PDB entry 6Y0V | X-ray diffraction, 1.98 A resolution | chains A and B of the 7 polymer chains in the assembly

== Chain A (and B) ==
Name: Fucose-binding lectin
Organism: Pseudomonas aeruginosa
Notes: chain B of this document is another copy of the same molecule, construct and numbering; everything in this record applies to it too
Reference sequence: A0A069Q9V4 (A0A069Q9V4_PSEAI); residues 1-114 here correspond to UniProt positions 2-115 (UniProt number = residue number + 1)
Amino-acid sequence (114 residues; numbered 1 to 114; the number before each row is that of its first residue):
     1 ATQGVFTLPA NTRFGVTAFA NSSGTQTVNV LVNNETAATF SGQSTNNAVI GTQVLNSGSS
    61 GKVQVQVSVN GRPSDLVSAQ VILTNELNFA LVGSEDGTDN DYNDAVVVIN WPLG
Bound ions: Ca2+ site 1: Asn21, Asp101, Asn103, Asp104 (together with ZDC) (shared with 1 residue of chain C); Ca2+ site 2: Glu95, Asp99, Asp101, Asp104 (together with ZDC); Ca2+ site 3: Gly114 (together with ZDC) (shared with 4 residues of chain C)
Residues lining bound ligands: ZDC (3,7-anhydro-2,8-dideoxy-L-glycero-D-gluco-octonic acid): Asn21, Ser22, Ser23, Gly24, Thr45, Glu95, Asp96, Gly97, Asp99, Asp101, Asp104

== Interface between chain A and chain B ==
Contacting residue pairs (6):
  Ala1(A) with Asp75(B), hydrogen bond (backbone-side chain); Val77(B), hydrophobic; Tyr102(B)
  Asp75(A) with Ala1(B), hydrogen bond (side chain-backbone)
  Val77(A) with Ala1(B), hydrophobic
  Tyr102(A) with Ala1(B)

== In short ==
Chain A and chain B each contribute 4 residues to their interface; the contacts include 2 hydrogen bonds. The
hydrogen-bonded pair is Ala1(A)-Asp75(B). Ligands of chain A: compound ZDC. Asn21(A), Asp101(A), Asn103(A) and
Asp104(A) form the Ca2+ site 1.
Both chains are Fucose-binding lectin (Pseudomonas aeruginosa). Entry 6Y0V (Fucosylated bicyclic peptide bp71
bound to the fucose binding lectin LecB PA-IIL from Pseudomonas aeruginosa at ...) was determined by X-ray
diffraction together with 6Y0U from the same study.
